Entry 7SVW (electron microscopy, 3.69 A resolution); this record covers chains 2 and D of the 10 polymer chains in the assembly.

== Chain 2 ==
Molecule: STC_LE_Rev1
Sequence (45 nucleotides; each row starts with the number of its first residue):
     1 TGTACAGTGA CAAATTATCT GTCGTCGGTG ACAGATTAAT GTCAT
Not modelled in the structure: 31-45

== Chain D ==
Name: TnsB
From: [Scytonema hofmanni] UTEX 2349
Sequence (584 residues; row label = number of the first residue in the row):
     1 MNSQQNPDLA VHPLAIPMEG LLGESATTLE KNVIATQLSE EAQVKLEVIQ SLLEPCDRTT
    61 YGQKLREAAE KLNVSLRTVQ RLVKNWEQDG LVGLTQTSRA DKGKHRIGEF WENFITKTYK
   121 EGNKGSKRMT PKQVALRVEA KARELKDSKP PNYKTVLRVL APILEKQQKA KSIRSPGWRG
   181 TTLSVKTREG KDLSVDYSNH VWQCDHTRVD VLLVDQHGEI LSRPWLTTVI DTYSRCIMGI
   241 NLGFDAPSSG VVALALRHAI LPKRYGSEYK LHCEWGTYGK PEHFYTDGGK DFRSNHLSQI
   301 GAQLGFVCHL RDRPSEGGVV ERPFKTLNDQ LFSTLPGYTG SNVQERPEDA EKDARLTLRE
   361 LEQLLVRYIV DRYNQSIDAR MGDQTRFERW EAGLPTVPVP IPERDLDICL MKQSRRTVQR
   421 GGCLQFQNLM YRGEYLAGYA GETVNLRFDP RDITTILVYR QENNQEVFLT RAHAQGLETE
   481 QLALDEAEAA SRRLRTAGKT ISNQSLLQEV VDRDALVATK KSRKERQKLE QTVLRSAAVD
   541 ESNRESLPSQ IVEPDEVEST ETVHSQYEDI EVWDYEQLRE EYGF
Not modelled in the structure: 1-28, 475-584
Bound ions: Mg2+: Asp205, Asp287 (shared with 1 residue of chain 3)
From the paper describing this entry:
  - catalytic residues: Asp205, Asp287, Glu321
  - mutagenesis - D205A, D287A, E321A: decreased catalytic activity
  - binding site for STC_LE_For: Arg58, Arg77, Arg106, Arg158
  - binding site for STC_LE_Rev1: Arg99, Lys154
  - binding site for STC_LE_Rev1 (chain 2): Ser175, Trp178, Arg380

== Interface between chain 2 and chain D ==
Pairs across the interface - 24 pairs, chain 2 then chain D:
  DA6(2) - Lys132(D)  salt bridge to the phosphate
  DG7(2) - Pro131(D)  phosphate contact
  DG7(2) - Lys132(D)  phosphate contact
  DG7(2) - Tyr153(D)  hydrogen bond to the phosphate
  DT8(2) - Leu157(D)  base contact
  DG9(2) - Lys154(D)  hydrogen bond to the base
  DA14(2) - Arg106(D)  base contact
  DT15(2) - Arg106(D)  hydrogen bond to the base
  DT16(2) - Arg99(D)  hydrogen bond to the base
  DT16(2) - Asp101(D)  phosphate contact
  DA17(2) - Arg99(D)  hydrogen bond to the sugar
  DA17(2) - Asp101(D)  sugar contact
  DT18(2) - Ala100(D)  phosphate contact
  DC19(2) - Thr97(D)  hydrogen bond to the phosphate
  DT20(2) - Ser75(D)  phosphate contact
  DG21(2) - Val74(D)  phosphate contact
  DG21(2) - Ser75(D)  hydrogen bond to the phosphate
  DG21(2) - Thr78(D)  hydrogen bond to the phosphate
  DG21(2) - Arg81(D)  base contact
  DT22(2) - Arg77(D)  base contact
  DC23(2) - Arg77(D)  base contact
  DG28(2) - Arg58(D)  base contact
  DT29(2) - Arg58(D)  sugar contact
  DG30(2) - Arg58(D)  sugar contact
Interface residues without a listed pair, chain D (17 interface residues in all): Thr130

== Overview ==
Chain 2 and chain D each contribute 17 residues to their interface, with 8 hydrogen bonds and 1 salt bridge.
Polar contacts include DG9(2)-Lys154(D), DT15(2)-Arg106(D) and DT16(2)-Arg99(D). Asp205(D) and Asp287(D) form
the Mg2+ site. The paper reports catalytic residues Asp205(D), Asp287(D) and Glu321(D); D205A, D287A and E321A
of chain D reduce catalytic activity.
Here chain 2 is STC_LE_Rev1 and chain D is TnsB ([Scytonema hofmanni] UTEX 2349). Entry 7SVW (Strand-transfer
complex of TnsB from ShCAST) was determined by electron microscopy, deposited together with 7SVV.
